PDB entry 6HBK | electron microscopy, 3.80 A resolution | chains J and L of the 33 polymer chains in the assembly

[Chain J]
Name: Echovirus 18 capsid protein 1
Organism: Echovirus E18
UniProtKB: Q8V635 (Q8V635_9ENTO); residues 1001-1287 here correspond to UniProt positions 569-855 (UniProt number = residue number - 432)
Amino-acid sequence (287 residues; numbered 1001 to 1287; the number before each row is that of its first residue):
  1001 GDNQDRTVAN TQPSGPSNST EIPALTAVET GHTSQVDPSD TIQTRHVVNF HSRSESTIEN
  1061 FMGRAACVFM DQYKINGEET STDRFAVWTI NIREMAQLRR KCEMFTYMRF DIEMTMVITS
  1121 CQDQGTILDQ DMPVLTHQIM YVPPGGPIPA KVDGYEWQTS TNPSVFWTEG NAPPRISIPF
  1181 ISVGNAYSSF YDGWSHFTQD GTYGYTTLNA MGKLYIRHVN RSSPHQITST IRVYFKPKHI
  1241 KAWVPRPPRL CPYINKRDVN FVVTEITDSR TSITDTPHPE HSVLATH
Disordered / not traced: 1001-1042, 1123-1131, 1276-1287

[Chain L]
Name: Echovirus 18 capsid protein 2
Organism: Echovirus E18
UniProtKB: Q8V635 (Q8V635_9ENTO); residues 3001-3239 here correspond to UniProt positions 330-568 (UniProt number = residue number - 2671)
Amino-acid sequence (239 residues; each row starts with the number of its first residue):
  3001 GVPVLNTPGS NQFLTSDDYQ SPSAMPQFDE TPEMHIPGEV RNLMEIAEVD SVVPVNNVTG
  3061 KTKSMDAYQI PVGTGNTDKT KPIFSFQMDP GYSSVLKRTL LGEMLNYYAH WSGSVKLTFL
  3121 FCGSAMATGK LLISYSPPGA SVPTSRKDAM LGTHIVWDIG LQSSCVLCVP WISQSHYRMV
  3181 QQDPYTSAGY ITCWYQTNIV VPPGAPTSCD VLCFASACND FSVRLLRDTP FMAQPGKLQ
Disordered / not traced: 3074-3077, 3176-3186, 3234-3239
Disulfides: Cys3168-Cys3218

[How chain J and chain L interact]
Residue-residue contacts - 133 pairs, chain J then chain L:
  Arg1045(J) - Trp3171(L)  hydrogen bond (side chain-backbone)
  Arg1045(J) - Ile3172(L)
  Arg1045(J) - Ser3173(L)
  Arg1045(J) - Ser3187(L)
  His1046(J) - Ser3173(L)
  Val1048(J) - Ser3112(L)  hydrogen bond (backbone-side chain)
  Val1048(J) - Ser3173(L)
  Val1048(J) - Ser3175(L)
  Phe1050(J) - Ser3112(L)
  Phe1050(J) - Ser3222(L)  hydrogen bond (backbone-side chain)
  Phe1050(J) - Arg3224(L)
  His1051(J) - Ser3222(L)
  Ser1052(J) - Ser3222(L)  hydrogen bond (backbone-side chain)
  Ser1052(J) - Val3223(L)  hydrogen bond (backbone-backbone)
  Arg1053(J) - Asn3042(L)
  Arg1053(J) - Met3044(L)
  Arg1053(J) - Glu3048(L)  salt bridge
  Arg1053(J) - Phe3221(L)
  Glu1055(J) - Tyr3108(L)  hydrogen bond (backbone-side chain)
  Glu1055(J) - Arg3224(L)
  Glu1055(J) - Leu3226(L)
  Ser1056(J) - Asn3042(L)
  Ser1056(J) - Leu3043(L)  hydrogen bond (backbone-backbone)
  Ser1056(J) - Met3044(L)
  Ser1056(J) - Tyr3108(L)
  Ser1056(J) - Val3223(L)
  Thr1057(J) - Asn3042(L)  hydrogen bond (backbone-side chain)
  Ile1058(J) - Val3040(L)
  Ile1058(J) - Arg3041(L)
  Ile1058(J) - Asn3042(L)
  Phe1061(J) - Leu3043(L)  hydrophobic
  Phe1061(J) - Tyr3107(L)  hydrophobic
  Phe1061(J) - Tyr3108(L)
  Phe1061(J) - Leu3226(L)  hydrophobic
  Arg1064(J) - Leu3226(L)
  Ala1065(J) - Thr3015(L)
  Gln1097(J) - Asp3228(L)
  Gln1097(J) - Thr3229(L)
  Arg1100(J) - Glu3103(L)  salt bridge
  Arg1100(J) - Tyr3107(L)  hydrogen bond
  Arg1100(J) - Thr3229(L)
  Arg1100(J) - Met3232(L)
  Lys1101(J) - Tyr3107(L)
  Lys1101(J) - Leu3226(L)
  Met1104(J) - Met3104(L)  hydrophobic
  Phe1105(J) - Val3040(L)  hydrophobic
  Phe1105(J) - Leu3043(L)  hydrophobic
  Phe1105(J) - Ile3046(L)  hydrophobic
  Arg1109(J) - Thr3031(L)  hydrogen bond (side chain-backbone)
  Arg1109(J) - Glu3033(L)
  Asp1111(J) - Glu3030(L)
  Glu1113(J) - Ser3021(L)
  Thr1115(J) - Phe3013(L)
  Val1117(J) - Phe3013(L)  hydrophobic
  Tyr1141(J) - Met3025(L)  hydrophobic
  Pro1143(J) - Met3025(L)  hydrophobic
  Pro1163(J) - Ala3024(L)
  Ala1172(J) - Asn3011(L)
  Pro1173(J) - Phe3013(L)  hydrophobic
  Arg1175(J) - Phe3013(L)
  Arg1175(J) - Asp3017(L)  salt bridge
  Arg1175(J) - Tyr3019(L)
  Arg1175(J) - Ser3021(L)
  Arg1175(J) - Pro3022(L)
  Ile1176(J) - Ala3024(L)  hydrophobic
  Ser1177(J) - Ser3021(L)
  Ser1177(J) - Pro3022(L)  hydrogen bond (backbone-backbone)
  Ser1177(J) - Ser3023(L)
  Ser1177(J) - Ala3024(L)  hydrogen bond (backbone-backbone)
  Pro1179(J) - Phe3028(L)  hydrophobic
  Phe1180(J) - Phe3028(L)
  Phe1180(J) - Glu3030(L)  hydrogen bond (backbone-side chain)
  Ile1181(J) - Met3025(L)  hydrophobic
  Ile1181(J) - Phe3028(L)  hydrophobic
  Ser1182(J) - Thr3031(L)  hydrogen bond (backbone-side chain)
  Val1183(J) - Thr3031(L)  hydrogen bond (backbone-side chain)
  Gly1184(J) - Thr3031(L)
  Asn1185(J) - Thr3031(L)
  Asn1185(J) - Pro3032(L)
  Asn1185(J) - Met3034(L)  hydrogen bond
  Ala1186(J) - Ile3036(L)  hydrophobic
  Tyr1234(J) - Phe3013(L)  hydrophobic
  Lys1236(J) - Asp3017(L)  hydrogen bond (side chain-backbone)
  Lys1241(J) - Glu3033(L)  salt bridge
  Ala1242(J) - Glu3039(L)
  Ala1242(J) - Val3040(L)  hydrogen bond (backbone-backbone)
  Trp1243(J) - Glu3033(L)
  Trp1243(J) - Ile3036(L)  hydrogen bond (side chain-backbone)
  Trp1243(J) - Gly3038(L)
  Trp1243(J) - Glu3039(L)
  Val1244(J) - Pro3037(L)
  Val1244(J) - Gly3038(L)  hydrogen bond (backbone-backbone)
  Pro1245(J) - Val3040(L)
  Pro1245(J) - Ile3046(L)  hydrophobic
  Pro1248(J) - Leu3100(L)
  Pro1248(J) - Glu3103(L)
  Arg1249(J) - Arg3098(L)
  Leu1250(J) - Arg3098(L)
  Val1263(J) - Lys3063(L)
  Glu1265(J) - Thr3062(L)  hydrogen bond
  Glu1265(J) - Lys3063(L)
  Ile1266(J) - Pro3054(L)  hydrophobic
  Ile1266(J) - Thr3062(L)  hydrogen bond (backbone-backbone)
  Ile1266(J) - Tyr3068(L)
  Ile1266(J) - Arg3098(L)
  Thr1267(J) - Pro3054(L)
  Thr1267(J) - Asn3057(L)  hydrogen bond
  Thr1267(J) - Thr3062(L)
  Thr1267(J) - Ser3094(L)  hydrogen bond (side chain-backbone)
  Thr1267(J) - Arg3098(L)
  Asp1268(J) - Asn3057(L)  hydrogen bond (backbone-side chain)
  Asp1268(J) - Ser3094(L)
  Ser1269(J) - Asn3057(L)
  Ser1269(J) - Val3058(L)  hydrogen bond (side chain-backbone)
  Ser1269(J) - Thr3059(L)
  Ser1269(J) - Thr3062(L)  hydrogen bond
  Arg1270(J) - Val3055(L)  hydrogen bond (side chain-backbone)
  Arg1270(J) - Asn3057(L)  hydrogen bond (backbone-backbone)
  Arg1270(J) - Val3058(L)
  Arg1270(J) - Thr3059(L)  hydrogen bond (backbone-backbone)
  Arg1270(J) - Ser3085(L)  hydrogen bond (side chain-backbone)
  Arg1270(J) - Phe3086(L)
  Arg1270(J) - Val3095(L)
  Thr1271(J) - Val3058(L)
  Ser1272(J) - Val3058(L)
  Ile1273(J) - Val3058(L)
  Ile1273(J) - Pro3071(L)
  Ile1273(J) - Ile3083(L)
  Ile1273(J) - Phe3084(L)
  Ile1273(J) - Ser3085(L)  hydrogen bond (backbone-backbone)
  Thr1274(J) - Pro3082(L)
  Thr1274(J) - Ser3085(L)
  Asp1275(J) - Ser3085(L)
Interface residues without a listed pair, chain J (71 interface residues in all): Val1047, Asn1060, Ala1096, Tyr1107, Lys1238, Pro1247, Cys1251, Tyr1253, Thr1264
Interface residues without a listed pair, chain L (71 interface residues in all): Gln3012, Asp3018, Asn3056, Ile3070, His3110, Pro3138, Gln3174, Phe3231

[In short]
The chain J/chain L interface involves 71 residues from each chain, with 32 hydrogen bonds and 4 salt bridges.
Polar pairs include Arg1053(J)-Glu3048(L), Arg1100(J)-Glu3103(L) and Arg1175(J)-Asp3017(L).
Chain J is Echovirus 18 capsid protein 1 and chain L is Echovirus 18 capsid protein 2, both from Echovirus
E18; the structure, Echovirus 18 Open particle without one pentamer, was determined by electron microscopy
(same publication as 6HBG, 6HBH, 6HBJ, 6HBL and 6HHT).
